PDB entry 8PKJ | electron microscopy, 2.50 A resolution | chains F and I of the 10 polymer chains in the assembly

[Chain F]
Name: Histone H4
Source organism: Mus musculus
Reference sequence: A0A3Q2Z0K7 (A0A3Q2Z0K7_HIPCM); residues 0-102 here correspond to UniProt positions 1-103 (UniProt number = residue number + 1)
Sequence (103 residues; numbered 0 to 102; the number before each row is that of its first residue; numbering starts at 0):
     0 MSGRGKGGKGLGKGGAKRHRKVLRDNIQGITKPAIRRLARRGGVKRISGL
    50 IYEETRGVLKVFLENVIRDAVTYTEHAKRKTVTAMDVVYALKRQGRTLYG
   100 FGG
Disordered / not traced: 0-24, 102

[Chain I]
Molecule: 153-nt DNA strand
Source organism: synthetic construct
Sequence (153 nucleotides; each row starts with the number of its first residue; numbers below 1 keep their minus sign (DA-3 is residue -3)):
    -3 ATCCTGGAGAATCCCGGTGCCGAGGCCGCTCAATTGGTCGTAGACAGCTC
    47 TAGCACCGCTTAAACGCACGTACGCGCTGTCCCCCGCGTTTTAACCGCCA
    97 AGGGGATTACTCCCTAGTCTCCAGGCACGTTCAAGGCCAATACATCCTGT
   147 GAT
Disordered / not traced: -3 to 0, 147-149

[Chain F / chain I interface]
Residue-residue contacts (11):
  Arg35(F) with DC81(I), salt bridge to the phosphate
  Arg45(F) with DC80(I), phosphate contact; DC81(I), phosphate contact
  Ile46(F) with DC80(I), sugar contact; DC81(I), hydrogen bond to the phosphate
  Ser47(F) with DC80(I), sugar contact
  Gly48(F) with DC80(I), hydrogen bond to the phosphate
  Arg78(F) with DG101(I), phosphate contact
  Lys79(F) with DG100(I), phosphate contact; DG101(I), hydrogen bond to the phosphate
  Thr80(F) with DG101(I), hydrogen bond to the phosphate
Interface residues without a listed pair, chain F (10 interface residues in all): Lys44, Lys77
Interface residues without a listed pair, chain I (5 interface residues in all): DA102

[In short]
The interface between chain F and chain I involves 10 residues on one side and 5 on the other, with 4 hydrogen
bonds and 1 salt bridge. Among the polar pairs are Ile46(F)-DC81(I), Gly48(F)-DC80(I) and Lys79(F)-DG101(I).
Here chain F is Histone H4 (Mus musculus) and chain I is a 153-nt DNA strand (synthetic construct). Entry 8PKJ
(Cryo-EM structure of the nucleosome containing Nr5a2 motif at SHL+5.5) was determined by electron microscopy
(same publication as 8PKI).
